PDB entry 3EQ0 | X-ray diffraction, 1.53 A resolution | chains H and I of the 3 polymer chains in the assembly

== Chain H ==
Molecule: Thrombin Heavy Chain
Source organism: Homo sapiens
Notes: EC 3.4.21.5
Reference sequence: P00734 (THRB_HUMAN); the construct lacks a stretch of the UniProt sequence and is renumbered around it, so the offset changes along the chain: 16-36 = UniProt 364-384; 37-60 = UniProt 386-409; 61-77 = UniProt 419-435; 78-97 = UniProt 437-456; 7 more segments
Sequence (259 residues; row label = number of the first residue in the row; note: 1 number in that range is skipped by the numbering (no residue carries it; nothing is unmodelled there); a row labelled like 60A-60I holds insertion residues (60A, then the next letters in order)):
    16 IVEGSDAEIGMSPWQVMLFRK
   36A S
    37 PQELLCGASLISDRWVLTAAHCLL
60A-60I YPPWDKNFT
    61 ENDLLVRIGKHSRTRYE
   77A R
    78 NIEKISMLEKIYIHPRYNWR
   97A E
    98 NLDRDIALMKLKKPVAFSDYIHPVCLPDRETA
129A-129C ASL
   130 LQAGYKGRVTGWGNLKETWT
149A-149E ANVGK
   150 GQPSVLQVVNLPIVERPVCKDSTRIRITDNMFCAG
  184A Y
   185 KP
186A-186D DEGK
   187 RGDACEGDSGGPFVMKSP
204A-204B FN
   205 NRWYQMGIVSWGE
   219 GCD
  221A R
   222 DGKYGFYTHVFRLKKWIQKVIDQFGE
Disordered / not traced: 147-149, 149A-149E, 150, 244-247
Disulfides: Cys-42/Cys-58, Cys-168/Cys-182, Cys-191/Cys-220
Ligand contacts: 2TS ((2S)-N-[[2-(aminomethyl)-5-chloro-phenyl]methyl]-1-[(2R)-5-carbamimidamido-2-(phenylmethylsulfonylamino)pentanoyl]pyrrolidine-2-carboxamide): His-57, Tyr-60A, Trp-60D, Glu-97A, Leu-99, Ile-174, Asp-189, Ala-190, Cys-191, Glu-192, Ser-195, Val-213, Ser-214, Trp-215, Gly-216, Glu-217, Gly-219, Cys-220, Arg-221A, Gly-226, Phe-227, Tyr-228
Swiss-Prot annotation at these positions:
  - region: Ala-183 to Val-200 (High affinity receptor-binding region which is also known as the TP508 peptide)
  - active site (Charge relay system): His-57, Asp-102, Ser-195
  - glycosylation: Asn-60G (N-linked (GlcNAc...) (complex) asparagine)

== Chain I ==
Molecule: Hirudin variant-1
Reference sequence: P01050 (ITH1_HIRME); numbering as in UniProt (aligned over 54-64)
Sequence (11 residues; each row starts with the number of its first residue):
    54 GDFEEIPEEYL
Disordered / not traced: 64
Modified residues: Tyr-63 (o-sulfo-l-tyrosine; TYS)

== Interface between chain H and chain I ==
Pairs across the interface (23; chain H residue first):
  Phe-34(H) / Phe-56(I)  hydrophobic
  Phe-34(H) / Ile-59(I)  hydrophobic
  Gln-38(H) / Gly-54(I)  hydrogen bond (backbone-backbone)
  Gln-38(H) / Phe-56(I)
  Gln-38(H) / Ile-59(I)
  Glu-39(H) / Phe-56(I)
  Leu-40(H) / Phe-56(I)
  Leu-65(H) / Ile-59(I)  hydrophobic
  Leu-65(H) / Tyr-63(I)
  Arg-67(H) / Ile-59(I)
  Arg-73(H) / Phe-56(I)
  Thr-74(H) / Asp-55(I)
  Thr-74(H) / Phe-56(I)
  Thr-74(H) / Glu-57(I)  hydrogen bond (backbone-backbone)
  Arg-75(H) / Glu-57(I)
  Tyr-76(H) / Glu-57(I)  hydrogen bond (backbone-side chain)
  Tyr-76(H) / Glu-58(I)
  Tyr-76(H) / Pro-60(I)
  Tyr-76(H) / Tyr-63(I)
  Glu-80(H) / Tyr-63(I)
  Lys-81(H) / Tyr-63(I)
  Ile-82(H) / Ile-59(I)  hydrophobic
  Ile-82(H) / Tyr-63(I)
Interface residues without a listed pair, chain H (14 interface residues in all): Met-84

== Overview ==
The interface between chain H and chain I involves 14 residues on one side and 8 on the other; the contacts
include 3 hydrogen bonds. Polar pairs include Tyr-76(H)/Glu-57(I), Gln-38(H)/Gly-54(I) and
Thr-74(H)/Glu-57(I). Ligands of chain H: compound 2TS.
Here chain H is Thrombin Heavy Chain (Homo sapiens) and chain I is Hirudin variant-1. Entry 3EQ0 (Thrombin
Inhibitor) was determined by X-ray diffraction.
